PDB entry 1D0G | X-ray diffraction, 2.40 A resolution | chains R and A of the 6 polymer chains in the assembly

Chain R:
Molecule: Death receptor-5
Source organism: Homo sapiens
Notes: fragment: extracellular domain residues 1-130
Reference sequence: O14763 (TR10B_HUMAN); residues 1-130 here correspond to UniProt positions 54-183 (UniProt number = residue number + 53)
Sequence (130 residues; numbered 1 to 130; the number before each row is that of its first residue):
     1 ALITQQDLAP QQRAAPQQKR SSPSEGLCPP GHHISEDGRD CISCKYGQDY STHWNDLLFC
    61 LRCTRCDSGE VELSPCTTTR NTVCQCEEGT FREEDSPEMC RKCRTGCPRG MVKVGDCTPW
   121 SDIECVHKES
Disordered / not traced: 1-20, 129-130
Cystine bridges: Cys28-Cys41, Cys44-Cys60, Cys63-Cys76, Cys66-Cys84, Cys86-Cys100, Cys103-Cys117, Cys107-Cys125

Chain A:
Molecule: Apoptosis-2 ligand
Source organism: Homo sapiens
Reference sequence: P50591 (TNF10_HUMAN); residues 114-281 here = UniProt positions 114-281
Sequence (168 residues; numbered 114 to 281; the number before each row is that of its first residue):
   114 VRERGPQRVA AHITGTRGRS NTLSSPNSKN EKALGRKINS WESSRSGHSF LSNLHLRNGE
   174 LVIHEKGFYY IYSQTYFRFQ EEIKENTKND KQMVQYIYKY TSYPDPILLM KSARNSCWSK
   234 DAEYGLYSIY QGGIFELKEN DRIFVSVTNE HLIDMDHEAS FFGAFLVG
Disordered / not traced: 114-118, 132-143
Bound ions: Zn2+: Cys230 (together with chloride ion) (shared with 1 residue of chain B; 1 residue of chain D)
Curated features (UniProtKB/Swiss-Prot):
  - binding site (Zn(2+)): Cys230

Interface between chain R and chain A:
Residue-residue contacts (20):
  Phe59(R) with Arg158(A); Ser159(A)
  Cys60(R) with Ser159(A), hydrogen bond (backbone-side chain)
  Arg62(R) with Gly128(A); Thr129(A), hydrogen bond; Glu155(A), salt bridge; Ser159(A)
  Arg65(R) with Arg130(A), hydrogen bond (backbone-side chain); Gly131(A), hydrogen bond (side chain-backbone)
  Asp67(R) with Arg130(A); Arg191(A), salt bridge
  Glu98(R) with Tyr189(A), hydrogen bond; Arg191(A), hydrogen bond (backbone-side chain)
  Met99(R) with Arg191(A); Gln193(A); Tyr237(A), hydrophobic; Leu239(A), hydrophobic
  Cys100(R) with Gln193(A)
  Lys102(R) with Glu195(A), salt bridge; Glu236(A)
Other interface residues (no listed pair), chain R (14 interface residues in all): Asp49, Leu61, Cys66, Gly69, Arg101
Other interface residues (no listed pair), chain A (18 interface residues in all): Ser157, Gly160, Phe192, Gly238

Summary:
14 residues of chain R and 18 residues of chain A are in contact, with 6 hydrogen bonds and 3 salt bridges.
Among the polar pairs are Arg62(R)-Glu155(A), Asp67(R)-Arg191(A) and Lys102(R)-Glu195(A). UniProt lists
Zn2+-binding residue Cys230(A) on chain A.
Chain R is Death receptor-5 and chain A is Apoptosis-2 ligand, both from Homo sapiens; the structure, Crystal
structure of death receptor 5 (DR5) bound to APO2L/trail, was determined by X-ray diffraction.
